Entry 4QW1 (X-ray diffraction, 2.90 A resolution); this record covers chains M and b of the 28 polymer chains in the assembly.

[Chain M]
Molecule: Proteasome subunit beta type-7
From: Saccharomyces cerevisiae
Notes: EC 3.4.25.1
Reference sequence: P30657 (PSB7_YEAST); residues -12 to 233 here correspond to UniProt positions 21-266 (UniProt number = residue number + 33)
Chain sequence (246 residues; row label = number of the first residue in the row; numbers below 1 keep their minus sign (Thr-12 is residue -12)):
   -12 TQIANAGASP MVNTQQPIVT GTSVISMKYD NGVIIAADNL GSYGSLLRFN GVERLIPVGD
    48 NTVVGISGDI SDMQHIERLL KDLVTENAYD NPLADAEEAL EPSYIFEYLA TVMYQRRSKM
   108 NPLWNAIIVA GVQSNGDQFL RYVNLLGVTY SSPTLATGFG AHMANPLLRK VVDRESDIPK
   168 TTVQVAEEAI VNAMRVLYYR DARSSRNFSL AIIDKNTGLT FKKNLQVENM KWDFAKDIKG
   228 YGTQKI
Disordered / not traced: -12 to 0

[Chain b]
Molecule: Proteasome subunit beta type-1
From: Saccharomyces cerevisiae
Notes: EC 3.4.25.1
Reference sequence: P38624 (PSB1_YEAST); residues 1-196 here correspond to UniProt positions 20-215 (UniProt number = residue number + 19)
Chain sequence (196 residues; numbered 1 to 196; the number before each row is that of its first residue):
     1 TSIMAVTFKD GVILGADSRT TTGAYIANRV TDKLTRVHDK IWCCRSGSAA DTQAIADIVQ
    61 YHLELYTSQY GTPSTETAAS VFKELCYENK DNLTAGIIVA GYDDKNKGEV YTIPLGGSVH
   121 KLPYAIAGSG STFIYGYCDK NFRENMSKEE TVDFIKHSLS QAIKWDGSSG GVIRMVVLTA
   181 AGVERLIFYP DEYEQL
Covalent attachments: bortezomib (BO2) linked to Thr1
Curated features (UniProtKB/Swiss-Prot):
  - active site: Thr1 (Nucleophile)

[Interface between chain M and chain b]
Contacting residue pairs (64; chain M residue first):
  Ser32(M) with Trp165(b); Asp166(b); Gly167(b), hydrogen bond (backbone-backbone)
  Leu33(M) with Phe133(b), hydrophobic; Trp165(b)
  Leu34(M) with Lys164(b); Trp165(b), hydrogen bond (backbone-backbone); Gly167(b)
  Arg35(M) with Trp165(b)
  Asn37(M) with Trp165(b)
  Phe146(M) with Ala24(b); Tyr25(b)
  Tyr185(M) with Glu194(b), hydrogen bond
  Tyr186(M) with Ile26(b); Arg29(b)
  Arg187(M) with Ala24(b); Tyr25(b); Ile26(b), hydrogen bond (backbone-backbone); Ala27(b), hydrogen bond (side chain-backbone); Asn28(b); Arg29(b)
  Asp188(M) with Ala24(b); Ile26(b)
  Ala189(M) with Arg19(b); Thr21(b); Ala24(b), hydrogen bond (backbone-backbone); Ile26(b); Gly167(b)
  Arg193(M) with Asp191(b), salt bridge; Glu194(b), salt bridge
  Lys218(M) with Arg29(b), hydrogen bond (backbone-side chain)
  Trp219(M) with Arg29(b); Gly171(b); Val172(b), hydrophobic; Tyr189(b); Pro190(b)
  Asp220(M) with Tyr189(b)
  Phe221(M) with Arg29(b); Val30(b), hydrophobic
  Ala222(M) with Val30(b), hydrophobic; Val172(b), hydrophobic; Arg174(b), hydrogen bond (backbone-side chain); Ile187(b), hydrophobic
  Lys223(M) with Ile187(b); Tyr189(b)
  Ile225(M) with Val30(b), hydrophobic; Arg174(b)
  Lys226(M) with Asp32(b); Arg185(b)
  Gly227(M) with Asp32(b), hydrogen bond (backbone-side chain)
  Tyr228(M) with Thr35(b); Arg45(b); Gln53(b), hydrogen bond (side chain-backbone); Ala56(b); Asp57(b), hydrogen bond
  Gln231(M) with Asp32(b); Leu34(b); Thr35(b); Arg36(b), hydrogen bond (side chain-backbone); Trp42(b); Arg185(b)
  Ile233(M) with Arg36(b); Trp42(b); Arg185(b), hydrogen bond (backbone-side chain)
Also at the interface, not in a pair above, chain M (27 interface residues in all): Met150, Arg190, Met217
Also at the interface, not in a pair above, chain b (35 interface residues in all): Ile163, Ser168, Val183

[Summary]
27 residues of chain M face 35 of chain b across their interface; the contacts include 13 hydrogen bonds and 2
salt bridges. Polar pairs include Arg193(M)-Asp191(b), Arg193(M)-Glu194(b) and Tyr185(M)-Glu194(b). Curated
annotation (UniProt) lists active-site residue Thr1(b) on chain b.
Chain M is Proteasome subunit beta type-7 and chain b is Proteasome subunit beta type-1, both from
Saccharomyces cerevisiae; the structure, yCP beta5-A50V mutant in complex with bortezomib, was determined by
X-ray diffraction (same publication as 4QUX, 4QUY, 4QV0, 4QV1, 4QV3, 4QV4 and 42 further entries).
